Entry 6LMX (electron microscopy, 3.40 A resolution); this record covers chains A and B of the 9 polymer chains in the assembly.

== Chain A (and B) ==
Protein: Calcium homeostasis modulator 1, Calcium homeostasis modulator protein 2
From: Oryzias latipes
Notes: chain B of this document is another copy of the same molecule, construct and numbering; everything in this record applies to it too
UniProt: chimeric construct of H2MCM1, Q9HA72: residues 1-209 from H2MCM1 (H2MCM1_ORYLA) positions 1-209 (same numbers); residues 210-320 from Q9HA72 positions 213-323 (UniProt number = residue number + 3)
Chain sequence (326 residues; row label = number of the first residue in the row):
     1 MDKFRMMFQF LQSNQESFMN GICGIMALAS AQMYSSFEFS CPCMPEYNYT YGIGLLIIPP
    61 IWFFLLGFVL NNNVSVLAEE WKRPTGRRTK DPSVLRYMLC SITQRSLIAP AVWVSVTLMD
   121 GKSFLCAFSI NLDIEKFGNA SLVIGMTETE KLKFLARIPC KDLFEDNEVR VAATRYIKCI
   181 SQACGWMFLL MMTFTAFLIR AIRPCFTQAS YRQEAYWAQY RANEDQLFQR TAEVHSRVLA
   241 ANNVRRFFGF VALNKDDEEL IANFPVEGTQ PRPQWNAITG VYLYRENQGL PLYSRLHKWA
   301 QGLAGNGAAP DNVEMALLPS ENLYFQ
Unresolved in the structure: 1-20, 261-326
Sequence notes: expression tag (321-326)
Swiss-Prot annotation at these positions:
  - region: Gln-9 to Ser-36 (Central pore), Trp-62 to Val-69 (Phospholipid-binding), Gln-104 to Val-116 (Phospholipid-binding), Leu-189 to Ile-199 (Phospholipid-binding), Tyr-211 to Phe-248 (Intersubunit interaction)
  - lipidation (S-palmitoyl cysteine): Cys-100, Cys-205
  - glycosylation: Asn-139 (N-linked (GlcNAc...) asparagine)
Disulfides: Cys-41/Cys-126, Cys-43/Cys-160
From the paper describing this entry:
  - conformationally variable residues (helix shift): Ile-202
  - post-translational modification sites: Cys-100, Cys-205 (proposed by the authors, not directly observed)

== How chain A and chain B interact ==
Pairs across the interface (42):
  Met-119(A) with Phe-37(B), hydrophobic; Glu-38(B)
  Asp-120(A) with Glu-38(B)
  Lys-136(A) with Met-44(B), hydrogen bond
  Val-171(A) with Asp-162(B); Leu-163(B), hydrophobic
  Arg-175(A) with Ser-40(B); Cys-41(B), hydrogen bond (side chain-backbone); Cys-43(B); Asp-162(B), salt bridge
  Tyr-176(A) with Met-44(B), hydrophobic
  Lys-178(A) with Glu-38(B), salt bridge; Ser-40(B)
  Cys-179(A) with Pro-42(B), hydrophobic; Tyr-51(B), hydrophobic
  Gln-182(A) with Phe-37(B); Glu-38(B); Tyr-51(B), hydrogen bond
  Trp-186(A) with Met-33(B), hydrophobic; Phe-37(B); Leu-55(B); Pro-59(B), hydrophobic; Trp-62(B), hydrophobic
  Leu-189(A) with Trp-62(B), hydrogen bond (backbone-side chain)
  Leu-190(A) with Ile-58(B), hydrophobic; Trp-62(B), hydrophobic
  Thr-193(A) with Trp-62(B), hydrogen bond; Leu-65(B)
  Ala-196(A) with Val-69(B)
  Phe-197(A) with Phe-68(B), hydrophobic; Val-69(B), hydrophobic
  Arg-200(A) with Val-69(B), hydrogen bond (side chain-backbone); Asn-72(B); Ser-75(B); Ala-78(B)
  Ala-201(A) with Ala-78(B), hydrophobic
  Pro-204(A) with Glu-79(B)
  Gln-219(A) with Ser-236(B)
  Tyr-220(A) with Ser-236(B)
  Asn-223(A) with Ala-240(B)
  Glu-224(A) with Ala-240(B)
  Thr-231(A) with Ala-252(B)
Also at the interface, not in a pair above, chain A (31 interface residues in all): Glu-168, Ala-172, Met-187, Phe-194, Ile-202, Cys-205, Tyr-216, Leu-227
Also at the interface, not in a pair above, chain B (36 interface residues in all): Glu-46, Tyr-47, Ile-61, Leu-66, Val-74, Lys-82, Cys-160, Ala-232, Glu-233, Val-244, Phe-250

== Summary ==
31 residues of chain A face 36 of chain B across their interface; the contacts include 6 hydrogen bonds and 2
salt bridges. Polar contacts include Arg-175(A)/Asp-162(B), Lys-178(A)/Glu-38(B) and Lys-136(A)/Met-44(B). The
paper reports modification sites Cys-100(A) and Cys-205(A); conformational variability at Ile-202(A).
Chain A and chain B are both Calcium homeostasis modulator 1, Calcium homeostasis modulator protein 2 (Oryzias
latipes); the structure, Cryo-EM structure of the CALHM chimeric construct (9-mer), was determined by electron
microscopy, deposited together with 6LMT, 6LMU, 6LMV and 6LMW.
